7X1T - chains A and B of the 6 polymer chains in the assembly; structure by electron microscopy, 3.26 A resolution.

== Chain A ==
Name: Thyrotropin-releasing hormone receptor
Organism: Homo sapiens
Reference sequence: P34981 (TRFR_HUMAN); residues 1-398 here = UniProt positions 1-398
Sequence (398 residues; each row starts with the number of its first residue):
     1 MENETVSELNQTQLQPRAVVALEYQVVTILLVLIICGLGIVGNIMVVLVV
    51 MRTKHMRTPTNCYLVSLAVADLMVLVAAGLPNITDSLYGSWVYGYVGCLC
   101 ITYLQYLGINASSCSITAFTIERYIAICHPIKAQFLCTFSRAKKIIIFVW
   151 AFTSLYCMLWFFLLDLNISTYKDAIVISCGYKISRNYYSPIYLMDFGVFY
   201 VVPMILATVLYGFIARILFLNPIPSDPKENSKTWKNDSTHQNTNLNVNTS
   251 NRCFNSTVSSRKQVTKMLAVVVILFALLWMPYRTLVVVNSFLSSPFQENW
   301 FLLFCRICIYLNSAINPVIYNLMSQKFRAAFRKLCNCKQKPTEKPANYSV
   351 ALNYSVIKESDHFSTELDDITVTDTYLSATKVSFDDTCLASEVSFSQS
Unresolved in the structure: 1-22, 222-261, 335-398
Disulfide bonds: Cys98-Cys179
Sequence notes: conflict Leu87 (Ile in P34981)
Curated features (UniProtKB/Swiss-Prot):
  - glycosylation (N-linked (GlcNAc...) asparagine): Asn3, Asn10
  - natural variant: Arg17 to Ser398 (deletion: In CHNG7), Pro81 (P81R: In CHNG7), Ser115 to Ala118 (sequence variant, change not given here; In CHNG7), Ile131 (I131T: In CHNG7)
What the authors report for this chain:
  - binding site for Taltirelin: Gln105, Tyr106, Tyr181, Arg185, Tyr282, Asn289, Tyr310
  - mutagenesis - Q105A, Y106A, Y282A, N289A, R306A: decreased signaling with Taltirelin
  - conformationally variable residues (helix shift, side-chain flip): Gln263, Trp279, Tyr320, Asn321, Leu322
  - mutagenesis - F135R: decreased signaling
  - mutagenesis - Q105A, Y106A, Y192A, Y282A, N289A, R306A: decreased signaling in response to TRH

== Chain B ==
Name: mini-G alpha q protein
Organism: Homo sapiens
Sequence (246 residues; row label = number of the first residue in the row):
     1 MGSTVSAEDKAAAERSKMIDKNLREDGEKARRTLRLLLLGADNSGKSTIV
    51 KQMRILHGGSGGSGGTSGIFETKFQVDKVNFHMFDVGGERDERRKWIQCF
   101 NDVTAIIFVVDSSDYNRLQEALNDFKSIWNNRWLRTISVILFLNKQDLLA
   151 EKVLAGKSKIEDYFPEFARYTTPEDATPEPGEDPRVTRAKYFIRKEFVDI
   201 STASGDGRHICYPHFTCAVDTENARRIFNDCKDIILQMNLREYNLV
Unresolved in the structure: 1-5, 52-66, 176-180, 217-218, 246

== Chain A / chain B interface ==
Contacting residue pairs - 40 pairs, chain A then chain B:
  Thr58(A) with Glu242(B)
  Pro59(A) with Tyr243(B)
  Thr60(A) with Glu242(B); Asn244(B), hydrogen bond
  Leu64(A) with Asn244(B)
  Phe119(A) with Tyr243(B), hydrophobic
  Glu122(A) with Tyr243(B)
  Arg123(A) with Tyr243(B), hydrogen bond (side chain-backbone); Leu245(B)
  Ala126(A) with Asn239(B), hydrogen bond (backbone-side chain); Tyr243(B), hydrophobic
  Ile127(A) with Leu236(B); Asn239(B); Leu240(B), hydrophobic; Leu245(B), hydrophobic
  Pro130(A) with Lys232(B); Ile235(B); Leu236(B); Asn239(B)
  Ile131(A) with Leu34(B), hydrophobic; Val79(B), hydrophobic; Phe228(B), hydrophobic; Lys232(B); Ile235(B), hydrophobic
  Gln134(A) with Leu34(B)
  Phe135(A) with Arg31(B), hydrogen bond (backbone-side chain); Arg32(B); Leu34(B), hydrophobic
  Cys137(A) with Tyr243(B), hydrogen bond
  Ile214(A) with Leu245(B), hydrophobic
  Val264(A) with Leu245(B)
  Leu268(A) with Leu245(B), hydrophobic
  Tyr320(A) with Asn244(B)
  Ser324(A) with Asn244(B), hydrogen bond
  Gln325(A) with Leu240(B); Leu245(B), hydrogen bond (side chain-backbone)
  Lys326(A) with Arg241(B); Glu242(B); Asn244(B)
  Phe327(A) with Asn244(B)
Other interface residues (no listed pair), chain A (26 interface residues in all): Thr138, Ile217, Leu218, Met267
Other interface residues (no listed pair), chain B (16 interface residues in all): Thr33
Interface features reported in the paper:
  - specific contacts: Thr60(A)-Asn244(B) (hydrogen bond), Ile131(A)-Phe228(B) (hydrophobic contact), Ile131(A)-Val79(B) (hydrophobic contact), Phe135(A)-Leu34(B) (hydrophobic contact), Ser324(A)-Asn244(B) (hydrogen bond), Lys326(A)-Asn244(B) (hydrogen bond), Arg31(B)-Phe135(A) (hydrogen bond), Arg32(B)-Phe135(A)

== Summary ==
The interface between chain A and chain B involves 26 residues on one side and 16 on the other, with 7
hydrogen bonds. Polar pairs include Thr60(A)-Asn244(B), Arg123(A)-Tyr243(B) and Ala126(A)-Asn239(B). The paper
describes hydrogen bonds between Thr60(A) and Asn244(B), Ser324(A) and Asn244(B) and Lys326(A) and Asn244(B)
among others; hydrophobic contacts between Ile131(A) and Phe228(B), Ile131(A) and Val79(B) and Phe135(A) and
Leu34(B); a contact between Arg32(B) and Phe135(A). From the paper: a binding site for Taltirelin at
Gln105(A), Tyr106(A) and Tyr181(A) among others; Q105A, Y106A and Y192A of chain A, among others, reduce
signaling in response to TRH; 7 substitutions were tested in all.
Chain A is Thyrotropin-releasing hormone receptor and chain B is mini-G alpha q protein, both from Homo
sapiens; the structure, Structure of Thyrotropin-Releasing Hormone Receptor bound with Taltirelin, was
determined by electron microscopy, deposited together with 7X1U.
